9E14 - chains A and O of the 14 polymer chains in the assembly; structure by electron microscopy, 5.00 A resolution (low resolution: residue-level contacts below are approximate; hydrogen-bond / salt-bridge calls are withheld).

# Chain A
Protein: Cytoplasmic dynein 1 heavy chain 1
Organism: Homo sapiens
UniProt: Q14204 (DYHC1_HUMAN); numbering as in UniProt (aligned over 1-4646)
Chain sequence (4646 residues; row label = number of the first residue in the row):
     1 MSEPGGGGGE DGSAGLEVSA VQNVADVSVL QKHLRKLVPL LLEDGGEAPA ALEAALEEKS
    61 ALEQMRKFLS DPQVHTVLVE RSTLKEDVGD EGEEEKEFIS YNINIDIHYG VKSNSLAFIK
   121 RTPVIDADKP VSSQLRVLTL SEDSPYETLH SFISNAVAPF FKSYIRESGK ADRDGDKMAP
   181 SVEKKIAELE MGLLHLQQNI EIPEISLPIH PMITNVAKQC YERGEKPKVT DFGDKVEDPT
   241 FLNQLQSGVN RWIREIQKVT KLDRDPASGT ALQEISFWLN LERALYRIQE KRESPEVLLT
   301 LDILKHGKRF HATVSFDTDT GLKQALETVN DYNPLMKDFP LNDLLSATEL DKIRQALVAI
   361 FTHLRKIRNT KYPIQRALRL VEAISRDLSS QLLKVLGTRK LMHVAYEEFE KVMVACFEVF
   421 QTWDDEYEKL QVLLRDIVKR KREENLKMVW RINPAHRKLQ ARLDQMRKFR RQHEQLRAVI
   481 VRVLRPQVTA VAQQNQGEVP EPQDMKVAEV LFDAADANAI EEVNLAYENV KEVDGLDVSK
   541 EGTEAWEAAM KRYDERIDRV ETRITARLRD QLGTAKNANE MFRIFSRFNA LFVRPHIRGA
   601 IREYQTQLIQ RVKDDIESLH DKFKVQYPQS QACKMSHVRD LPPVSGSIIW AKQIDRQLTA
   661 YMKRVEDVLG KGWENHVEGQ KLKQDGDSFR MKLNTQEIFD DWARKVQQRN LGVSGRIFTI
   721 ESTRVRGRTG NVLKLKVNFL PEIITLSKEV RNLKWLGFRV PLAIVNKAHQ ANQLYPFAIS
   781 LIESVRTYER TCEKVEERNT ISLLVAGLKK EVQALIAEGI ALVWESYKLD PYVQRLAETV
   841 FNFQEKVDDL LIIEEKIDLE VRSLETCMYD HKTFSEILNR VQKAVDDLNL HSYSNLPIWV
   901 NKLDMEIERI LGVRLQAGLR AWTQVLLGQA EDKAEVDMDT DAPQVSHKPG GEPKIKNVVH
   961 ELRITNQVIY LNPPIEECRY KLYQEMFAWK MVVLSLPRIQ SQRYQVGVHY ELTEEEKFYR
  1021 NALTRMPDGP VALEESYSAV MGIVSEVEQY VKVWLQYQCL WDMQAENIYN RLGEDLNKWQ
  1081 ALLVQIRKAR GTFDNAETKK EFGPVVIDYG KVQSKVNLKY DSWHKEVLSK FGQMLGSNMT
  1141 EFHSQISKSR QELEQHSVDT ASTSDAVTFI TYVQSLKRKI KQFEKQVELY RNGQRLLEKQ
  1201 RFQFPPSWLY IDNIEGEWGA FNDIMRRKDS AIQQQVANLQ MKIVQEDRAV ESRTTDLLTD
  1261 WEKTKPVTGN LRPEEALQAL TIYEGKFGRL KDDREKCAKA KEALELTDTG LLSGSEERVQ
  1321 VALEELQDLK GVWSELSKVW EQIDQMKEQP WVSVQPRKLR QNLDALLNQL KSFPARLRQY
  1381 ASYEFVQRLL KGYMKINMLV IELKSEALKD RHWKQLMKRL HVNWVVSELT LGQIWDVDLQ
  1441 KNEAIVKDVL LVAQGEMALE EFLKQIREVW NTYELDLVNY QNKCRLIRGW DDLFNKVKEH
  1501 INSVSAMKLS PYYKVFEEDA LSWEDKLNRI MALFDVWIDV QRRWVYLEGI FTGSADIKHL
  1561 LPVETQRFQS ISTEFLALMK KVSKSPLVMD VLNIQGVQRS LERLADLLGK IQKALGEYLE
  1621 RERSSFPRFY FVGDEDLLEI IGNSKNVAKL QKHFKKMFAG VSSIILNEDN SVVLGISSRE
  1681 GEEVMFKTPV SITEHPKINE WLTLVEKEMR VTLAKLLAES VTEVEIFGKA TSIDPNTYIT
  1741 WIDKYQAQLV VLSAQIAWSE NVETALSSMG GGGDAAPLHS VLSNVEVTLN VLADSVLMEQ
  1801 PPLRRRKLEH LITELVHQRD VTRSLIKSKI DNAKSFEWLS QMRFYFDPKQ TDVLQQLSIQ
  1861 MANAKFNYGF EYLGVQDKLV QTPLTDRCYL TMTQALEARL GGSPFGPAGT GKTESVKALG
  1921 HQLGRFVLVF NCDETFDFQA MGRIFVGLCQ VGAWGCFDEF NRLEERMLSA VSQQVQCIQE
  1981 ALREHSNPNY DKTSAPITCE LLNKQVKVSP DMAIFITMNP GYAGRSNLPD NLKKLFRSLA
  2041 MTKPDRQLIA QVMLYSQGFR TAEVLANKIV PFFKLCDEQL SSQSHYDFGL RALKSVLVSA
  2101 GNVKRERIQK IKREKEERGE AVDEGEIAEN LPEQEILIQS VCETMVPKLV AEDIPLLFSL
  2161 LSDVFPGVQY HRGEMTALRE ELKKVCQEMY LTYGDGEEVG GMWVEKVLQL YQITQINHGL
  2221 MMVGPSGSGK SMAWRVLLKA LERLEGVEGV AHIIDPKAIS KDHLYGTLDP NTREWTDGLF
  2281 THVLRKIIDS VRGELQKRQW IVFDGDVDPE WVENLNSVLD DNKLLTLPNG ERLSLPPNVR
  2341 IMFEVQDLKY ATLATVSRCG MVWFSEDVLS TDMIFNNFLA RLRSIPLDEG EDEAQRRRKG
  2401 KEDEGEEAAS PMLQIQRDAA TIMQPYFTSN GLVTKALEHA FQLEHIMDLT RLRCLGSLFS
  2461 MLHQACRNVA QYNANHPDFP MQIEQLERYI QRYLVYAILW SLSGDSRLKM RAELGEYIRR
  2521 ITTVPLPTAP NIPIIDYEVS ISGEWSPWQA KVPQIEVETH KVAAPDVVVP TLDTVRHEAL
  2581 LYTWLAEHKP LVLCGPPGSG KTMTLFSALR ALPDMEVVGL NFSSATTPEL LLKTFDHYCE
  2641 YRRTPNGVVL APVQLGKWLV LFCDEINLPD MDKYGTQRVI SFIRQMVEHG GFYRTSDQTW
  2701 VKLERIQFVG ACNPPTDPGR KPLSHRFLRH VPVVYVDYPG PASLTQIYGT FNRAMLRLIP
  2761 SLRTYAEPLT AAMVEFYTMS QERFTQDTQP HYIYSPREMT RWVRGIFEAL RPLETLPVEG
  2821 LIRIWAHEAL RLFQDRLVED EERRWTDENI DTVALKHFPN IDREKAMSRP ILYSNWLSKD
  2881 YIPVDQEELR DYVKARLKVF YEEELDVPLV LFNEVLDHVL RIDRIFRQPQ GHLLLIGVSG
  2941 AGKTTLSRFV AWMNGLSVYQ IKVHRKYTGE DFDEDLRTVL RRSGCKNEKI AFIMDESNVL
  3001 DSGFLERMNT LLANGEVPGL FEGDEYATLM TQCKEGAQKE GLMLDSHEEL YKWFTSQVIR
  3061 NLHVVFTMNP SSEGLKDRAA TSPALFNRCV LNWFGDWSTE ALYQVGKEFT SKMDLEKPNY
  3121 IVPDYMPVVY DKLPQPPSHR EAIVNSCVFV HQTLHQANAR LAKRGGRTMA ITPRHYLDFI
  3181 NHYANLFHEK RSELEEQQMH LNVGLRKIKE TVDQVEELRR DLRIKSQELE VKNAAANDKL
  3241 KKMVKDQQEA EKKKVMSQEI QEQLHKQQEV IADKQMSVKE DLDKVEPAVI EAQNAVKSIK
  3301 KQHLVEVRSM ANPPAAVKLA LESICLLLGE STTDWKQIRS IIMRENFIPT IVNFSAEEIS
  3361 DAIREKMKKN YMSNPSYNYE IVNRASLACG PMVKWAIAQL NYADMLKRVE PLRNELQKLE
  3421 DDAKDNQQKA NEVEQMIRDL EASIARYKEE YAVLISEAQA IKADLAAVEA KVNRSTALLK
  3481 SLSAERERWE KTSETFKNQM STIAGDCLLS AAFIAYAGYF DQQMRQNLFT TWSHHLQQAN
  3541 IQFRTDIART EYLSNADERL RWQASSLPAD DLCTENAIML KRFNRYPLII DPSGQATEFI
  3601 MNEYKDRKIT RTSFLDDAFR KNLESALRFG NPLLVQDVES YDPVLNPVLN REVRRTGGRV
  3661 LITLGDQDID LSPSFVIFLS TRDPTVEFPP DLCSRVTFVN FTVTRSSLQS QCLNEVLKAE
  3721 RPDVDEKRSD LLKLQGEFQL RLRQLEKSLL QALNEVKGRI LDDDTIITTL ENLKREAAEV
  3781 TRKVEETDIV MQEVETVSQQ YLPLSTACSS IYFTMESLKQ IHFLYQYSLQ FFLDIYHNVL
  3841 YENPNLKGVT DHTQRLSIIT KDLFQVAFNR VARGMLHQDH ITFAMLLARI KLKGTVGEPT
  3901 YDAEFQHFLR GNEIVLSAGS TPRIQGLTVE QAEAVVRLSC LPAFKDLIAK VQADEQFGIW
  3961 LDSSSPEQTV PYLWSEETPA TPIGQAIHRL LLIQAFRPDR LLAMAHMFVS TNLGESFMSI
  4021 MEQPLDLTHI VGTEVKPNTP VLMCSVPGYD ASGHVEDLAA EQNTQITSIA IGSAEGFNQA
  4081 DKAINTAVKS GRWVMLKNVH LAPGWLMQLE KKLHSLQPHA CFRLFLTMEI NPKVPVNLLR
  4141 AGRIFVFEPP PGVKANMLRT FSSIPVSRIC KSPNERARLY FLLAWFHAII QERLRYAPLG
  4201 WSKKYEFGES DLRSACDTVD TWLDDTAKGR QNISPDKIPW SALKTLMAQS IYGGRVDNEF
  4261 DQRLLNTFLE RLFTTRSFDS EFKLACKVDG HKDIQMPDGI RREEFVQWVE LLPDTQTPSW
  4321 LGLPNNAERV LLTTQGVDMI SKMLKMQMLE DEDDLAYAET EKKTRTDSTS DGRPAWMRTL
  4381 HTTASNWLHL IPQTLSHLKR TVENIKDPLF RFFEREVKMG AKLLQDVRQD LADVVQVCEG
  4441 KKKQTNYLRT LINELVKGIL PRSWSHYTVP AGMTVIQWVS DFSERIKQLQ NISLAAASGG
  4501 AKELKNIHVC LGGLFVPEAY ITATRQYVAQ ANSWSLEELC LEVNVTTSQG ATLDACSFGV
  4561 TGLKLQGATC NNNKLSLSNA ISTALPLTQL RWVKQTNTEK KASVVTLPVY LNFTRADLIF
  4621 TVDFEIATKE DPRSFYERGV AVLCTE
Unresolved in the structure: 1-19, 489-511, 931-945, 2390-2409, 4348-4373, 4646
Ion coordination: Mg2+ site 1: Thr1913 (together with ADP); Mg2+ site 2: Ser2231, Glu2344 (together with ATP)
Small-molecule neighbours:
  - ADP (adenosine-5'-diphosphate), molecule 1: Leu1879, Val1880, Thr1882, Thr1885, Ala1908, Gly1909, Thr1910, Gly1911, Lys1912, Thr1913, Glu1914, Ile2049, Leu2090, Arg2091, Lys2094, Asp2320, Asp2321, Arg2358
  - ADP, molecule 2: Val2567, Val2568, Val2569, Thr2571, Thr2574, Pro2596, Pro2597, Gly2598, Ser2599, Gly2600, Lys2601, Thr2602, Met2603, Pro2739, Ile2747, Tyr2748, Phe2751, Pro2796, Arg2797, Thr2800
  - ADP, molecule 3: Val2907, Pro2908, Leu2909, Val2910, Phe2912, Val2915, Val2938, Ser2939, Gly2940, Ala2941, Gly2942, Lys2943, Thr2944, Thr2945, Trp3097, Arg3174, Leu3177, Asn3650
  - ATP (adenosine-5'-triphosphate): Leu2191, Thr2192, Trp2203, Pro2225, Ser2226, Gly2227, Ser2228, Gly2229, Lys2230, Ser2231, Met2232, Glu2344, Leu2369, Met2373, Ile2374, Asn2377, Leu2452, Arg2684, Glu2688, Arg2726, Arg2729
Swiss-Prot annotation at these positions:
  - binding site (ATP): Gly1906 to Thr1913, Gly2224 to Ser2231, Gly2595 to Thr2602, Gly2937 to Thr2944
  - modified residue: Ser2 (N-acetylserine), Ser70 (Phosphoserine), Lys1125 (N6-acetyllysine), Ser1230 (Phosphoserine), Lys3480 (N6-acetyllysine), Ser4162 (Phosphoserine), Lys4283 (N6-acetyllysine), Thr4366 (Phosphothreonine), Ser4368 (Phosphoserine)
  - natural variant: Glu94 (E94K: Found in a patient with spinal muscular atrophy; uncertain significance), Lys129 (K129I: In CDCBM13), Arg264 (R264L: In SMALED1), His306 (H306R: In CMT2O and SMALED1), Ile584 (I584L: In SMALED1), Arg598 (R598C: In CMT2O and SMALED1), Thr659 to Met662 (deletion: In CDCBM13), Lys671 (K671E: In SMALED1), Pro776 (P776L: In SMALED1), Tyr970 (Y970C: In SMALED1), Gly1132 (G1132E: In SMALED1), Gln1194 (Q1194R: In CMT2O), 9 further natural variant entries in UniProt

# Chain O
Protein: Platelet-activating factor acetylhydrolase IB subunit beta
Organism: Homo sapiens
UniProt: P43034 (LIS1_HUMAN); numbering as in UniProt (aligned over 1-410)
Chain sequence (410 residues; row label = number of the first residue in the row):
     1 MVLSQRQRDE LNRAIADYLR SNGYEEAYSV FKKEAELDVN EELDKKYAGL LEKKWTSVIR
    61 LQKKVMELES KLNEAKEEFT SGGPLGQKRD PKEWIPRPPE KYALSGHRSP VTRVIFHPVF
   121 SVMVSASEDA TIKVWDYETG DFERTLKGHT DSVQDISFDH SGKLLASCSA DMTIKLWDFQ
   181 GFECIRTMHG HDHNVSSVAI MPNGDHIVSA SRDKTIKMWE VQTGYCVKTF TGHREWVRMV
   241 RPNQDGTLIA SCSNDQTVRV WVVATKECKA ELREHEHVVE CISWAPESSY SSISEATGSE
   301 TKKSGKPGPF LLSGSRDKTI KMWDVSTGMC LMTLVGHDNW VRGVLFHSGG KFILSCADDK
   361 TLRVWDYKNK RCMKTLNAHE HFVTSLDFHK TAPYVVTGSV DQTVKVWECR
Unresolved in the structure: 1-88
Swiss-Prot annotation at these positions:
  - region: Met1 to Asp38 (Required for self-association and interaction with PAFAH1B2 and PAFAH1B3), Phe388 to Arg410 (Interaction with NDEL1)
  - modified residue: Lys53 (N6-acetyllysine), Ser109 (Phosphoserine)
  - natural variant: Phe31 (F31S: In LIS1), His149 (H149R: In LIS1), Gly162 (G162S: In LIS1), Ser169 (S169P: In SBH), Arg241 (R241P: In SBH), His277 (H277P: In LIS1), Asp317 (D317H: In LIS1)

# How chain A and chain O interact
Pairs across the interface - 26 pairs, chain A then chain O:
  Asp1556(A) - Lys303(O)
  His1559(A) - Lys302(O)
  His1559(A) - Thr327(O)
  Leu1560(A) - Lys302(O)
  Leu1560(A) - Lys303(O)
  Arg1621(A) - Lys303(O)
  Glu1622(A) - Lys303(O)
  Ser3613(A) - Tyr225(O)
  Asp3616(A) - Gly224(O)
  Asp3616(A) - Tyr225(O)
  Asp3616(A) - Cys226(O)
  Asp3617(A) - Cys226(O)
  Ala3618(A) - His189(O)
  Ala3618(A) - Gly190(O)
  Ala3618(A) - Cys226(O)
  Lys3621(A) - Gly190(O)
  Lys3621(A) - His191(O)
  Lys3621(A) - Asp192(O)
  Gln3636(A) - Tyr225(O)
  Asn4085(A) - Asp205(O)
  Lys4089(A) - Asn203(O)
  Lys4089(A) - Asp205(O)
  Ser4115(A) - Gln222(O)
  Ser4115(A) - Thr223(O)
  Leu4116(A) - Gln222(O)
  Gln4117(A) - Gln222(O)
Other interface residues (no listed pair), chain A (18 interface residues in all): Pro1562, Asn3622
Other interface residues (no listed pair), chain O (19 interface residues in all): Gly204, His206, Trp219, Glu300, Met329

# Summary
18 residues of chain A and 19 residues of chain O are in contact. Ligands of chain A: 3 copies of ADP and ATP.
Ser2231(A) and Glu2344(A) form the Mg2+ site 2. UniProt lists 32 ATP-binding residues on chain A.
Here chain A is Cytoplasmic dynein 1 heavy chain 1 and chain O is Platelet-activating factor acetylhydrolase
IB subunit beta, both from Homo sapiens. Entry 9E14 (Full-length human dynein-1 in phi-like comformation bound
to a Lis1 dimer under Nde1-Lis1 condition) was determined by electron microscopy together with 9E0Z, 9E10,
9E11, 9E12 and 9E13 from the same study.
